PDB entry 5GTC | X-ray diffraction, 2.70 A resolution | chains F and J of the 11 polymer chains in the assembly

[Chain F]
Molecule: Histone H4
Source organism: Homo sapiens
Reference sequence: P62805 (H4_HUMAN); residues 0-102 here correspond to UniProt positions 1-103 (UniProt number = residue number + 1)
Amino-acid sequence (106 residues; numbered -3 to 102; the number before each row is that of its first residue; numbers below 1 keep their minus sign (Gly-3 is residue -3)):
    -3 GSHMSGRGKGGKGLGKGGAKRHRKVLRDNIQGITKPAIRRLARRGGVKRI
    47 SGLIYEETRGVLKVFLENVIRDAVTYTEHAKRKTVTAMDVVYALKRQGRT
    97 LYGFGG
Unresolved in the structure: -3 to 16
Sequence notes: expression tag (-3 to -1)
Swiss-Prot annotation at these positions:
  - DNA-binding region: Lys16 to Lys20
  - modified residue: Ser1 (N-acetylserine), Arg3 (Asymmetric dimethylarginine), Lys5 (N6-(2-hydroxyisobutyryl)lysine), Lys8 (N6-(2-hydroxyisobutyryl)lysine), Lys12 (N6-(2-hydroxyisobutyryl)lysine), Lys16 (N6-(2-hydroxyisobutyryl)lysine), Lys20 (N6,N6,N6-trimethyllysine), Lys31 (N6-(2-hydroxyisobutyryl)lysine), Lys44 (N6-(2-hydroxyisobutyryl)lysine), Ser47 (Phosphoserine), Tyr51 (Phosphotyrosine), Lys59 (N6-(2-hydroxyisobutyryl)lysine), Lys77 (N6-(2-hydroxyisobutyryl)lysine), Lys79 (N6-(2-hydroxyisobutyryl)lysine), Thr80 (Phosphothreonine), Tyr88 (Phosphotyrosine), Lys91 (N6-(2-hydroxyisobutyryl)lysine)
  - cross-link (Glycyl lysine isopeptide (Lys-Gly)): Lys12 (interchain with G-Cter in SUMO2), Lys20 (interchain with G-Cter in SUMO2), Lys31 (interchain with G-Cter in SUMO2), Lys59 (interchain with G-Cter in SUMO2), Lys79 (interchain with G-Cter in SUMO2), Lys91 (interchain with G-Cter in SUMO2)

[Chain J]
Molecule: 146-nt DNA strand
Source organism: Homo sapiens
Sequence (146 nucleotides; row label = number of the first residue in the row):
   147 ATCAATATCCACCTGCAGATTCTACCAAAAGTGTATTTGGAAACTGCTCC
   197 ATCAAAAGGCATGTTCAGCTGAATTCAGCTGAACATGCCTTTTGATGGAG
   247 CAGTTTCCAAATACACTTTTGGTAGAATCTGCAGGTGGATATTGAT

[Interface between chain F and chain J]
Contacting residue pairs (6):
  Arg19(F) with DT198(J), salt bridge to the phosphate
  Thr30(F) with DT208(J), phosphate contact
  Pro32(F) with DA207(J), phosphate contact; DT208(J), phosphate contact
  Arg36(F) with DA207(J), salt bridge to the phosphate
  Arg45(F) with DT216(J), sugar contact
Interface residues without a listed pair, chain F (7 interface residues in all): Arg17, Lys31
Interface residues without a listed pair, chain J (6 interface residues in all): DC199, DG217

[Overview]
7 residues of chain F and 6 residues of chain J are in contact; the contacts include 2 salt bridges. Polar
contacts include Arg19(F)-DT198(J) and Arg36(F)-DA207(J). UniProt lists a DNA-binding region on chain F.
Chain F is Histone H4 and chain J is a 146-nt DNA strand, both from Homo sapiens; the structure, Crystal
structure of complex between DMAP-SH conjugated with a Kaposi's sarcoma herpesvirus LANA peptide (5-15) and
..., was determined by X-ray diffraction.
